Entry 8URW (electron microscopy, 2.79 A resolution); this record covers chains G and N of the 10 polymer chains in the assembly.

Chain G:
Molecule: Transcription termination/antitermination protein NusG
Source organism: Synechococcus elongatus
Reference sequence: Q31QK2 (Q31QK2_SYNE7); numbering as in UniProt (aligned over 1-205)
Chain sequence (205 residues; row label = number of the first residue in the row):
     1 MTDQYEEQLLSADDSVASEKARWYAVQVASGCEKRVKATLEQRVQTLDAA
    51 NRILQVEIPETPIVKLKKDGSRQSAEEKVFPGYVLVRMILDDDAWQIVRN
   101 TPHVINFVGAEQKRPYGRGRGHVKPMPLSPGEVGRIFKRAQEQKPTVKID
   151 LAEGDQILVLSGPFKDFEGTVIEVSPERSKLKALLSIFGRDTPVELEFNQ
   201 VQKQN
Not modelled in the structure: 1-18, 139-205

Chain N:
Molecule: 40-nt DNA strand
Sequence (40 nucleotides; each row starts with the number of its first residue):
     1 GGGCGCATGCTGCTCTAGGAGAGGTACACGGCGACTGCCC

Interface between chain G and chain N:
Pairs across the interface (7):
  Ala29(G) with DG19(N), base contact
  Ser30(G) with DA17(N), hydrogen bond to the phosphate; DG18(N), hydrogen bond to the phosphate; DG19(N), hydrogen bond to the base
  Ile105(G) with DG19(N), base contact; DA20(N), sugar contact
  Arg120(G) with DA20(N), salt bridge to the phosphate
Interface residues without a listed pair, chain G (5 interface residues in all): Val28
Interface residues without a listed pair, chain N (5 interface residues in all): DG21

Summary:
The chain G/chain N interface involves 5 residues from each chain; the contacts include 3 hydrogen bonds and 1
salt bridge. Polar pairs include Ser30(G)-DG19(N), Ser30(G)-DA17(N) and Ser30(G)-DG18(N).
Chain G is Transcription termination/antitermination protein NusG (Synechococcus elongatus) and chain N is a
40-nt DNA strand; the structure, Cyanobacterial RNA polymerase elongation complex with NusG and CTP, was
determined by electron microscopy, deposited together with 8SYI and 8EMB.
